6XET - chains D and E of the 5 polymer chains in the assembly; structure by X-ray diffraction, 2.60 A resolution.

[Chain D]
Molecule: Tubulin beta chain
From: Sus scrofa
UniProt: A0A287AGU7 (A0A287AGU7_PIG); numbering as in UniProt (aligned over 1-433)
Amino-acid sequence (433 residues; each row starts with the number of its first residue):
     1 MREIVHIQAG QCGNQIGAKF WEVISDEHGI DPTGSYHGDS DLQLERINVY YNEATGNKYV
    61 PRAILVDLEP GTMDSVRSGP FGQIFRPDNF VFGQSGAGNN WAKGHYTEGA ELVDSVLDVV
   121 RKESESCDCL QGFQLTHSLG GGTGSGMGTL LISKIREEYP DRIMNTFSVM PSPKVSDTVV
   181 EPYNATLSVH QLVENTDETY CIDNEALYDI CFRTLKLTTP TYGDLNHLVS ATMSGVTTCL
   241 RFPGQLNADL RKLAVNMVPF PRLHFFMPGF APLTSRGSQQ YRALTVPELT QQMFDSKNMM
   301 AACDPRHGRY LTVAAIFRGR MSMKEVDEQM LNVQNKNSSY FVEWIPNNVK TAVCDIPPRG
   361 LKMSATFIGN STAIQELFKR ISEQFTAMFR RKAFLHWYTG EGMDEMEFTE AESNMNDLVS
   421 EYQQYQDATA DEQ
Disordered / not traced: 432-433
Residues lining bound ligands:
  - GTP (guanosine-5'-triphosphate): Gly10, Gln11, Cys12, Gln15, Ile16, Asp67, Gly96, Ala97, Gly98, Asn99, Asn100, Ser138, Gly140, Gly141, Gly142, Thr143, Gly144, Ser145, Val169, Pro171, Val175, Ser176, Glu181, Asn204, Leu207, Tyr222, Leu225, Asn226, Val229
  - TU2 ([3-fluoro-6-(3-hydroxy-4-methylphenyl)pyridin-2-yl](3,4,5-trimethoxyphenyl)methanone): Val236, Cys239, Leu240, Leu246, Asn247, Ala248, Asp249, Lys252, Leu253, Asn256, Met257, Thr312, Val313, Ala314, Ala315, Ile316, Asn347, Asn348, Val349, Lys350, Thr351, Ala352, Ile368
What the authors report for this chain:
  - binding site for TU2: Gly235, Cys239, Leu240, Leu246, Ala248, Asp249, Lys252, Leu253, Asn256, Met257, Ala314, Ile316, Asn347, Lys350, Ala352, Ile368

[Chain E]
Molecule: Stathmin-4
From: Rattus norvegicus
UniProt: P63043 (STMN4_RAT); residues 5-145 here correspond to UniProt positions 49-189 (UniProt number = residue number + 44)
Amino-acid sequence (143 residues; row label = number of the first residue in the row):
     3 MADMEVIELN KATSGQSWEV ILKPPSFDGV PEFNASLPRR RDPSLEEIQK KLEAAEERRK
    63 YQEAELLKHL AEKREHEREV IQKAIEENNN FIKMAKEKLA QKMESNKENR EAHLAAMLER
   123 LQEKDKHAEE VRKNKELKEE ASR
Disordered / not traced: 3-5, 35-44, 141-145
Construct notes: initiating methionine (3); expression tag (4); engineered mutation Ala14 (Cys58 in P63043), Trp20 (Phe64 in P63043)

[Chain D / chain E interface]
Contacting residue pairs (24; chain D residue first):
  Tyr106(D) with His129(E), hydrogen bond; Ala130(E), hydrophobic; Val133(E), hydrophobic; Arg134(E), hydrogen bond (backbone-side chain)
  Ala110(D) with Arg134(E)
  Ser153(D) with Leu123(E)
  Lys154(D) with Asp127(E), salt bridge
  Arg156(D) with Met119(E); Leu123(E)
  Glu157(D) with Leu120(E); Leu123(E); Asp127(E)
  Pro160(D) with Met119(E)
  Gln191(D) with Lys126(E)
  Asn195(D) with Leu123(E); Lys126(E)
  Thr399(D) with Lys140(E)
  Gly400(D) with Lys137(E)
  Glu401(D) with Val133(E); Lys137(E), salt bridge
  Gly402(D) with Val133(E); Asn136(E); Lys137(E)
  Glu407(D) with His129(E), salt bridge
Other interface residues (no listed pair), chain D (16 interface residues in all): Thr107, Met403
Other interface residues (no listed pair), chain E (13 interface residues in all): Gln124

[Overview]
16 residues of chain D face 13 of chain E across their interface; the contacts include 2 hydrogen bonds and 3
salt bridges. Among the polar pairs are Lys154(D)-Asp127(E), Glu401(D)-Lys137(E) and Glu407(D)-His129(E).
Ligands of chain D: GTP and compound TU2. From the paper: a binding site for TU2 at Gly235(D), Cys239(D) and
Leu240(D) among others.
Chain D is Tubulin beta chain (Sus scrofa) and chain E is Stathmin-4 (Rattus norvegicus); the structure,
Tubulin-RB3_SLD in complex with compound 60c, was determined by X-ray diffraction, deposited together with
6XER and 6XES.
